6JC8 - chains A and B; structure by X-ray diffraction, 2.25 A resolution.

== Chain A (and B) ==
Name: CrmG
Source organism: Actinoalloteichus sp. WH1-2216-6
Notes: chain B of this document is another copy of the same molecule, construct and numbering; everything in this record applies to it too
UniProt: H8Y6N2 (H8Y6N2_9PSEU); residue numbers follow UniProt; this construct covers 1-523
Sequence (523 residues; row label = number of the first residue in the row):
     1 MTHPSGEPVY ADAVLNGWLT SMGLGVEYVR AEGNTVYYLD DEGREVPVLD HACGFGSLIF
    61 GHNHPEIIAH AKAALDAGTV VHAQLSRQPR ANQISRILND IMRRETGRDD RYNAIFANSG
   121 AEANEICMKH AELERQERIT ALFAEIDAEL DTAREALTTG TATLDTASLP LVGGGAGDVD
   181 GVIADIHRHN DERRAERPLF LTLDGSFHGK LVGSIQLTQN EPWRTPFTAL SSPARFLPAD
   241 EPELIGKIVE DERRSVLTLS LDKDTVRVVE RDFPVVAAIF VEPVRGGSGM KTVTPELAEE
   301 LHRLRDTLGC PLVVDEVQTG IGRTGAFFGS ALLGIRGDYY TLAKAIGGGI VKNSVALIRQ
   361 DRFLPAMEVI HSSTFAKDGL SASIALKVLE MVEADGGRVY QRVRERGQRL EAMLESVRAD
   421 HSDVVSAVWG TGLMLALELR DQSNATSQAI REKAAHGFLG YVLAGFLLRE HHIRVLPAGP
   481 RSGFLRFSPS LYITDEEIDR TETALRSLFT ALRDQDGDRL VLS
Disordered / not traced: 1-5, 173-177, 523
Ligand contacts:
  - PL6 ((E)-N-({3-hydroxy-2-methyl-5-[(phosphonooxy)methyl]pyridin-4-yl}methylidene)-L-glutamic acid), molecule 1: Phe-55, Ser-119, Gly-120, Ala-121, Asn-124, Phe-207, His-208, Gly-209, Lys-210, Glu-282, Asp-315, Val-317, Gln-318, Lys-344, Arg-486
  - PL6, molecule 2: Ser-372, Ser-373, Thr-374, Phe-375
Reported in the primary citation:
  - binding site for PL6: Lys-210, Ser-372
  - catalytic residues: Lys-344 (citing earlier work)
  - mutagenesis - W223A: increased catalytic activity on PLP conversion to PMP

== Interface between chain A and chain B ==
Pairs across the interface (194; chain A residue first):
  Pro-8(A) with Arg-111(B)
  Val-9(A) with Asn-92(B); Arg-111(B); Gln-360(B), hydrogen bond (backbone-side chain)
  Tyr-10(A) with Asn-92(B), hydrogen bond (backbone-side chain); Ser-95(B), hydrogen bond (backbone-side chain); Arg-96(B); Asn-99(B); Arg-111(B); Tyr-112(B); Asn-113(B); Ala-114(B), hydrogen bond (backbone-backbone)
  Ala-11(A) with Asn-92(B), hydrogen bond (backbone-side chain); Asn-113(B); Ala-114(B)
  Asp-12(A) with Gln-88(B); Ala-91(B); Glu-368(B); Lys-377(B), salt bridge
  Ala-13(A) with Glu-368(B), hydrogen bond (backbone-side chain)
  Val-14(A) with Pro-365(B), hydrophobic; Glu-368(B), hydrogen bond (backbone-side chain)
  Leu-15(A) with Glu-368(B), hydrogen bond (backbone-side chain); Lys-377(B)
  Leu-19(A) with Leu-85(B); Ser-86(B)
  Thr-20(A) with Arg-87(B), hydrogen bond
  Gly-25(A) with Arg-87(B), hydrogen bond (backbone-side chain)
  Val-26(A) with Ser-86(B); Arg-87(B), hydrogen bond (backbone-backbone)
  Glu-27(A) with Arg-87(B); Pro-89(B)
  Tyr-28(A) with Val-80(B); Ser-86(B)
  Val-29(A) with Val-80(B)
  Arg-30(A) with Ala-77(B); Gly-78(B); Val-80(B)
  Ala-31(A) with Gly-78(B), hydrogen bond (backbone-backbone); Val-80(B), hydrophobic
  Gly-54(A) with His-82(B); Gln-84(B); Thr-374(B)
  Phe-55(A) with Gln-84(B)
  Ser-57(A) with His-82(B); Thr-374(B)
  Leu-58(A) with His-82(B)
  His-62(A) with His-82(B)
  Asn-63(A) with Gly-78(B), hydrogen bond (side chain-backbone); Thr-79(B), hydrogen bond (side chain-backbone)
  Ile-68(A) with Leu-75(B), hydrophobic
  Ala-71(A) with Leu-75(B), hydrophobic
  Lys-72(A) with Asp-76(B), salt bridge
  Leu-75(A) with Ile-68(B), hydrophobic; Ala-71(B), hydrophobic
  Asp-76(A) with Lys-72(B), salt bridge
  Ala-77(A) with Arg-30(B)
  Gly-78(A) with Arg-30(B); Ala-31(B), hydrogen bond (backbone-backbone); Asn-63(B)
  Thr-79(A) with Asn-63(B), hydrogen bond (backbone-side chain)
  Val-80(A) with Tyr-28(B); Val-29(B); Arg-30(B)
  Val-81(A) with Gly-349(B)
  His-82(A) with Gly-54(B); Ser-57(B); Leu-58(B); His-62(B); Gly-349(B)
  Ala-83(A) with Arg-474(B)
  Gln-84(A) with Gly-54(B); Phe-55(B); Arg-474(B), hydrogen bond (backbone-side chain); Leu-476(B)
  Leu-85(A) with Leu-19(B); Tyr-461(B), hydrophobic
  Ser-86(A) with Leu-19(B); Val-26(B); Tyr-28(B)
  Arg-87(A) with Thr-20(B), hydrogen bond; Gly-25(B), hydrogen bond (side chain-backbone); Val-26(B), hydrogen bond (backbone-backbone); Glu-27(B)
  Gln-88(A) with Asp-12(B)
  Pro-89(A) with Glu-27(B)
  Ala-91(A) with Ala-11(B); Asp-12(B)
  Asn-92(A) with Val-9(B); Tyr-10(B), hydrogen bond (side chain-backbone); Ala-11(B), hydrogen bond (side chain-backbone)
  Ser-95(A) with Tyr-10(B), hydrogen bond (side chain-backbone)
  Arg-96(A) with Tyr-10(B)
  Asn-99(A) with Tyr-10(B)
  Arg-111(A) with Pro-8(B); Tyr-10(B)
  Tyr-112(A) with Tyr-10(B)
  Asn-113(A) with Tyr-10(B); Ala-11(B)
  Ala-114(A) with Tyr-10(B), hydrogen bond (backbone-backbone); Ala-11(B)
  Asn-118(A) with Lys-352(B), hydrogen bond; Phe-375(B)
  Ser-119(A) with Glu-122(B), hydrogen bond
  Glu-122(A) with Ser-119(B), hydrogen bond; Glu-122(B); Leu-211(B)
  Glu-125(A) with Leu-211(B); Val-212(B), hydrogen bond (side chain-backbone)
  Lys-129(A) with Lys-210(B), hydrogen bond (side chain-backbone); Phe-227(B)
  Glu-132(A) with Pro-226(B); Ala-229(B); Leu-230(B)
  Leu-133(A) with Pro-226(B), hydrophobic
  Arg-135(A) with Ala-229(B)
  Gln-136(A) with Pro-226(B)
  Arg-197(A) with Ala-229(B)
  Pro-198(A) with Ala-229(B); Leu-230(B), hydrophobic
  Phe-200(A) with Leu-230(B), hydrophobic
  Lys-210(A) with Lys-129(B), hydrogen bond (backbone-side chain); Ile-370(B), hydrogen bond (side chain-backbone); His-371(B); Ser-372(B), hydrogen bond
  Leu-211(A) with Glu-122(B); Glu-125(B); Leu-211(B), hydrophobic
  Val-212(A) with Glu-125(B), hydrogen bond (backbone-side chain); Gly-213(B); Ser-231(B)
  Gly-213(A) with Val-212(B)
  Pro-222(A) with Ile-370(B)
  Trp-223(A) with Val-369(B); Ile-370(B)
  Pro-226(A) with Glu-132(B); Leu-133(B), hydrophobic; Gln-136(B)
  Phe-227(A) with Lys-129(B); Ile-370(B), hydrophobic
  Ala-229(A) with Glu-132(B); Arg-135(B); Arg-197(B); Pro-198(B); Ser-232(B)
  Leu-230(A) with Glu-132(B); Pro-198(B), hydrophobic; Phe-200(B), hydrophobic; Ser-231(B), hydrogen bond (backbone-side chain); Ser-232(B), hydrogen bond (backbone-backbone)
  Ser-231(A) with Val-212(B); Leu-230(B), hydrogen bond (side chain-backbone)
  Ser-232(A) with Ala-229(B); Leu-230(B), hydrogen bond (side chain-backbone)
  Lys-344(A) with Thr-374(B); Phe-375(B)
  Gly-349(A) with Val-81(B); His-82(B)
  Ile-350(A) with Leu-380(B)
  Lys-352(A) with Asn-118(B), hydrogen bond; Lys-352(B), hydrogen bond (backbone-side chain); Phe-375(B), hydrogen bond (side chain-backbone); Asp-378(B), salt bridge; Ser-381(B)
  Asn-353(A) with Phe-375(B)
  Gln-360(A) with Val-9(B), hydrogen bond (side chain-backbone)
  Pro-365(A) with Val-14(B), hydrophobic
  Glu-368(A) with Asp-12(B); Ala-13(B), hydrogen bond (side chain-backbone); Val-14(B), hydrogen bond (side chain-backbone); Leu-15(B), hydrogen bond (side chain-backbone)
  Val-369(A) with Trp-223(B)
  Ile-370(A) with Lys-210(B), hydrogen bond (backbone-side chain); Pro-222(B); Trp-223(B); Phe-227(B), hydrophobic
  His-371(A) with Lys-210(B)
  Ser-372(A) with Lys-210(B), hydrogen bond
  Thr-374(A) with Gly-54(B); Ser-57(B); Lys-344(B), hydrogen bond
  Phe-375(A) with Asn-118(B); Lys-344(B); Lys-352(B), hydrogen bond (backbone-side chain); Asn-353(B)
  Lys-377(A) with Asp-12(B), salt bridge; Leu-15(B)
  Asp-378(A) with Lys-352(B), salt bridge
  Leu-380(A) with Ile-350(B)
  Ser-381(A) with Lys-352(B)
  Tyr-461(A) with Leu-85(B), hydrophobic
  Arg-474(A) with Ala-83(B); Gln-84(B), hydrogen bond (side chain-backbone)
  Leu-476(A) with Gln-84(B)
Other interface residues (no listed pair), chain A (105 interface residues in all): Asn-16, Leu-24, Val-36, Ala-117, Met-128, Ala-195, Glu-196, Ala-343, Val-351, Ala-376
Other interface residues (no listed pair), chain B (105 interface residues in all): Asn-16, Leu-24, Val-36, Ala-117, Met-128, Ala-195, Glu-196, Ala-343, Val-351, Ala-376

== Overview ==
The chain A/chain B interface involves 105 residues from each chain, with 49 hydrogen bonds and 6 salt
bridges. Polar pairs include Asp-12(A)/Lys-377(B), Lys-72(A)/Asp-76(B) and Lys-352(A)/Asp-378(B). Bound to
chain A: compound PL6. The paper reports the catalytic residue Lys-344(A); W223A of chain A increases
catalytic activity on PLP conversion to PMP.
Chain A and chain B are both CrmG (Actinoalloteichus sp. WH1-2216-6); the structure, Crystal structure of
aminotransferase CrmG from Actinoalloteichus sp. WH1-2216-6 in complex with amino donor L-Glu, was determined
by X-ray diffraction (same publication as 6JC7, 6JC9, 6JCA and 6JCB).
